Entry 1A3B (X-ray diffraction, 1.80 A resolution); this record covers chains L and H of the 3 polymer chains in the assembly.

# Chain L
Protein: Alpha-thrombin (small subunit)
From: Homo sapiens
Notes: EC 3.4.21.5
UniProtKB: P00734 (THRB_HUMAN); residues 1-14 here correspond to UniProt positions 336-349 (UniProt number = residue number + 335)
Amino-acid sequence (36 residues; numbered 1 to 14 plus 22 insertion-coded residues; the number before each row is that of its first residue; a row labelled like 14A-14N holds insertion residues (14A, then the next letters in order)):
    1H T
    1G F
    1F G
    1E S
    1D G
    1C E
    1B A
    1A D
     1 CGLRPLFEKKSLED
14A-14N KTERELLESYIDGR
Not modelled in the structure: 1H, 1G, 1F, 1E, 1D, 1C, 14L-14N
UniProt features mapped onto this chain:
  - site: Arg-14N (Cleavage)

# Chain H
Protein: Alpha-thrombin (large subunit)
From: Homo sapiens
Notes: EC 3.4.21.5
UniProtKB: P00734 (THRB_HUMAN); the construct lacks a stretch of the UniProt sequence and is renumbered around it, so the offset changes along the chain: 16-37 = UniProt 364-385; 38-60 = UniProt 387-409; 61-77 = UniProt 419-435; 78-97 = UniProt 437-456; 7 more segments
Amino-acid sequence (259 residues; row label = number of the first residue in the row; note: 3 numbers in that range are skipped by the numbering (no residue carries them; nothing is unmodelled there); a row labelled like 60A-60I holds insertion residues (60A, then the next letters in order)):
    16 IVEGSDAEIGMSPWQVMLFRKS
   37A P
    38 QELLCGASLISDRWVLTAAHCLL
60A-60I YPPWDKNFT
    61 ENDLLVRIGKHSRTRYE
   77A R
    78 NIEKISMLEKIYIHPRYNWR
   97A E
    98 NLDRDIALMKLKKPVAFSDYIHPVCLPDRETA
129A-129C ASL
   130 LQAGYKGRVTGWGNLKET
147A-147F WTANVG
  149E K
   150 GQPSVLQVVNLPIVERPVCKDSTRIRITDNMFCA
  184A G
   184 YKP
186A-186D DEGK
   187 RGDACEGDSGGPFVMKSP
204A-204B FN
   205 NRWYQMGIVSWGE
   219 GC
  221A D
   221 RDGKYGFYTHVFRLKKWIQKVIDQFGE
Not modelled in the structure: 147A-147F, 246-247
UniProt features mapped onto this chain:
  - region: Ala-183 to Val-200 (High affinity receptor-binding region which is also known as the TP508 peptide)
  - active site (Charge relay system): His-57, Asp-102, Ser-195
  - glycosylation: Asn-60G (N-linked (GlcNAc...) (complex) asparagine)
Disulfides: Cys-42/Cys-58, Cys-168/Cys-182, Cys-191/Cys-220
Ligand contacts: tri166 (bifunctional boronate inhibitor) (T29): Cys-42, His-57, Tyr-60A, Trp-60D, Glu-97A, Asn-98, Leu-99, Ile-174, Asp-189, Ala-190, Cys-191, Glu-192, Gly-193, Asp-194, Ser-195, Val-213, Ser-214, Trp-215, Gly-216, Gly-219, Cys-220, Gly-226

# Chain L / chain H interface
Pairs across the interface (58):
  Cys-1(L) / Pro-120(H)
  Cys-1(L) / Cys-122(H)  disulfide
  Cys-1(L) / Arg-206(H)  hydrogen bond (backbone-side chain)
  Asp-1A(L) / His-119(H)  salt bridge
  Asp-1A(L) / Arg-206(H)
  Ala-1B(L) / Arg-206(H)  hydrogen bond (backbone-side chain)
  Gly-2(L) / Trp-29(H)
  Gly-2(L) / Pro-120(H)  hydrogen bond (backbone-backbone)
  Gly-2(L) / Cys-122(H)  hydrogen bond (backbone-side chain)
  Gly-2(L) / Arg-206(H)
  Gly-2(L) / Trp-207(H)  hydrogen bond (backbone-backbone)
  Leu-3(L) / His-119(H)  hydrogen bond (backbone-side chain)
  Leu-3(L) / Asn-205(H)
  Leu-3(L) / Arg-206(H)
  Arg-4(L) / Gly-25(H)
  Arg-4(L) / Met-26(H)  hydrogen bond (side chain-backbone)
  Arg-4(L) / Pro-28(H)
  Arg-4(L) / Trp-29(H)
  Arg-4(L) / Arg-137(H)
  Arg-4(L) / Trp-207(H)
  Pro-5(L) / Ser-115(H)
  Pro-5(L) / Asp-116(H)
  Pro-5(L) / His-119(H)
  Leu-6(L) / Ile-24(H)
  Leu-6(L) / Asp-116(H)
  Phe-7(L) / Glu-23(H)
  Phe-7(L) / Ile-24(H)
  Phe-7(L) / Gly-25(H)
  Phe-7(L) / Met-26(H)  hydrophobic
  Glu-8(L) / Lys-202(H)  salt bridge
  Glu-8(L) / Asn-205(H)
  Glu-8(L) / Trp-207(H)  hydrogen bond
  Asp-14(L) / Glu-23(H)
  Asp-14(L) / Met-26(H)
  Asp-14(L) / Arg-137(H)  salt bridge
  Asp-14(L) / Trp-207(H)
  Lys-14A(L) / Glu-23(H)  hydrogen bond (backbone-side chain)
  Thr-14B(L) / Arg-137(H)  hydrogen bond
  Thr-14B(L) / Asn-159(H)  hydrogen bond
  Glu-14C(L) / Arg-137(H)
  Glu-14C(L) / Lys-202(H)  salt bridge
  Glu-14E(L) / Lys-135(H)  salt bridge
  Glu-14E(L) / Asn-159(H)  hydrogen bond
  Glu-14E(L) / Tyr-184(H)  hydrogen bond
  Leu-14F(L) / Lys-135(H)
  Leu-14F(L) / Gly-136(H)
  Leu-14F(L) / Asn-159(H)
  Leu-14F(L) / Trp-207(H)  hydrophobic
  Leu-14G(L) / Pro-204(H)  hydrophobic
  Ser-14I(L) / Gly-133(H)
  Ser-14I(L) / Tyr-134(H)
  Ser-14I(L) / Lys-135(H)  hydrogen bond (side chain-backbone)
  Tyr-14J(L) / Tyr-134(H)  hydrophobic
  Tyr-14J(L) / Lys-135(H)  hydrogen bond (side chain-backbone)
  Tyr-14J(L) / Met-201(H)
  Tyr-14J(L) / Lys-202(H)
  Tyr-14J(L) / Pro-204(H)
  Ile-14K(L) / Tyr-134(H)
Also at the interface, not in a pair above, chain H (27 interface residues in all): Tyr-117, Val-121, Leu-129C
Cross-chain cystine bridges: Cys-1(L)/Cys-122(H)

# Summary
The interface between chain L and chain H involves 20 residues on one side and 27 on the other; the contacts
include 1 disulfide bond, 15 hydrogen bonds and 5 salt bridges. Polar contacts include Asp-1A(L)/His-119(H),
Glu-8(L)/Lys-202(H) and Glu-14E(L)/Lys-135(H).
Chain L is Alpha-thrombin (small subunit) and chain H is Alpha-thrombin (large subunit), both from Homo
sapiens; the structure, Complex of human alpha-thrombin with the bifunctional boronate inhibitor BOROLOG1, was
determined by X-ray diffraction together with 1A3E from the same study.
